PDB entry 8IYK | electron microscopy, 2.95 A resolution | chains f and h of the 42 polymer chains in the assembly

Chain f:
Protein: Tail tip protein L
Organism: Escherichia phage lambda
UniProt: P03738 (TIPL_LAMBD); residues 1-232 here = UniProt positions 1-232
Sequence (232 residues; numbered 1 to 232; the number before each row is that of its first residue):
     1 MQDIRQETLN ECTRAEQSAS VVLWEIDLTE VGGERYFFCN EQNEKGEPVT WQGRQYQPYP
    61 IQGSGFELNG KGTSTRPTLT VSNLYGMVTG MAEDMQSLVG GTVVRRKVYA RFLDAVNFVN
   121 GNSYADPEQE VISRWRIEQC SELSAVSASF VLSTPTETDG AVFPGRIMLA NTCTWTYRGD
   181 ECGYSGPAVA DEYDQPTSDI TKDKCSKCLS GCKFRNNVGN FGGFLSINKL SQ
Bound ions: 4Fe-4S cluster Fe: Cys173, Cys182, Cys205, Cys212
Ligand contacts: 4Fe-4S cluster (SF4): Cys173, Trp175, Thr176, Tyr177, Cys182, Cys205, Lys207, Cys208, Cys212, Arg215, Asn217, Asn220, Phe221, Gly222
Swiss-Prot annotation at these positions:
  - binding site ([4Fe-4S] cluster): Cys173, Cys182, Cys205, Cys212
  - mutagenesis: Cys173 (C173S: Complete loss of tail assembly), Cys182 (C182S: Complete loss of tail assembly), Cys205 (C205S: Complete loss of tail assembly), Cys212 (C212S: 96% loss of tail assembly)

Chain h:
Protein: Tail tip assembly protein I
Organism: Escherichia phage lambda
UniProt: P03730 (TIPI_LAMBD); residue numbers follow UniProt; this construct covers 1-223
Sequence (223 residues; row label = number of the first residue in the row):
     1 MAATHTLPLA SPGMARICLY GDLQRFGRRI DLRVKTGAEA IRALATQLPA FRQKLSDGWY
    61 QVRIAGRDVS TSGLTAQLHE TLPDGAVIHI VPRVAGAKSG GVFQIVLGAA AIAGSFFTAG
   121 ATLAAWGAAI GAGGMTGILF SLGASMVLGG VAQMLAPKAR TPRIQTTDNG KQNTYFSSLD
   181 NMVAQGNVLP VLYGEMRVGS RVVSQEISTA DEGDGGQVVV IGR
Unresolved in the structure: 1-101

Chain f / chain h interface:
Pairs across the interface (27; chain f residue first):
  Asn69(f) with Met146(h)
  Lys71(f) with Met146(h); Gln153(h); Met154(h)
  Phe163(f) with Tyr193(h)
  Pro164(f) with Leu189(h); Val191(h), hydrophobic
  Arg166(f) with Val188(h); Leu189(h), hydrogen bond (backbone-backbone)
  Ile167(f) with Val188(h), hydrophobic
  Met168(f) with Ala184(h); Gln185(h); Gly186(h), hydrogen bond (backbone-backbone); Val188(h); Arg201(h); Val203(h), hydrophobic
  Phe224(f) with Val203(h), hydrophobic
  Ser226(f) with Val203(h), hydrogen bond (side chain-backbone); Ser204(h)
  Ile227(f) with Ala184(h); Gln185(h); Val203(h)
  Asn228(f) with Gln185(h)
  Leu230(f) with Val203(h); Ser204(h); Gln205(h)
  Ser231(f) with Gln185(h)
Interface residues without a listed pair, chain h (17 interface residues in all): Val183, Asn187, Pro190

In short:
The interface between chain f and chain h involves 13 residues on one side and 17 on the other; the contacts
include 3 hydrogen bonds. Polar pairs include Ser226(f)-Val203(h), Arg166(f)-Leu189(h) and
Met168(f)-Gly186(h). Chain f binds 4Fe-4S cluster.
Here chain f is Tail tip protein L and chain h is Tail tip assembly protein I, both from Escherichia phage
lambda. Entry 8IYK (Tail tip conformation 1 of phage lambda tail) was determined by electron microscopy,
deposited together with 8IYD, 8IYL, 8JVM and 8KGE.
